PDB entry 8UK3 | electron microscopy, 8.00 A resolution (low resolution: residue-level contacts below are approximate; hydrogen-bond / salt-bridge calls are withheld) | chains 2 and 3 of the 21 polymer chains in the assembly

Chain 2 (and 3):
Protein: Outer capsid protein VP4
Organism: Simian rotavirus A strain RRV
Notes: chain 3 of this document is another copy of the same molecule, construct and numbering; everything in this record applies to it too
Reference sequence: G0YZG6 (G0YZG6_ROTRH); residue numbers follow UniProt; this construct covers 1-776
Amino-acid sequence (776 residues; each row starts with the number of its first residue):
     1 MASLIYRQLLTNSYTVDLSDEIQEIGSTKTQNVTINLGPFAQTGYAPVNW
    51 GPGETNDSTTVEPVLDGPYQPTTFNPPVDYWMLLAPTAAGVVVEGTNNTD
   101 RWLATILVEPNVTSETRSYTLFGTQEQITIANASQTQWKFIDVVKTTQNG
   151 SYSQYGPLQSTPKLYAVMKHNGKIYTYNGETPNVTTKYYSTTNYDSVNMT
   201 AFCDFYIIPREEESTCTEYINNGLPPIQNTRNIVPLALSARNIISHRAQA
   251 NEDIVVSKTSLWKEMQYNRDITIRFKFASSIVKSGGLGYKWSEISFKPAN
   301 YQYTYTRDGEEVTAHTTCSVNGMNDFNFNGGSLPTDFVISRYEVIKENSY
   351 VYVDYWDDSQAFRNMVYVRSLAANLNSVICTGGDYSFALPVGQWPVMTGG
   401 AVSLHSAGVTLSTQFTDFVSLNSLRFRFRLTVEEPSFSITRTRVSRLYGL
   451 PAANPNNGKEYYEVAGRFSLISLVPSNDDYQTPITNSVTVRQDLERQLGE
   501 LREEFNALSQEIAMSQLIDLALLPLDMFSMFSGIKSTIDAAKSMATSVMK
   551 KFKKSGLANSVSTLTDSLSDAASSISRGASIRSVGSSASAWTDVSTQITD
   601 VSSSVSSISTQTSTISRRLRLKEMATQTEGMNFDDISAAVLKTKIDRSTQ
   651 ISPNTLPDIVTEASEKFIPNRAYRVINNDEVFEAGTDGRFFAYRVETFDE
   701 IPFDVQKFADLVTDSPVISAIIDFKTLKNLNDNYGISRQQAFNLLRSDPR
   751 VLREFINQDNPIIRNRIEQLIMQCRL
Not modelled in the structure: 1-247, 523-776

Chain 2 / chain 3 interface:
Residue-residue contacts - 90 pairs, chain 2 then chain 3:
  L261(2) with T259(3); W262(3); K263(3); E264(3)
  W262(2) with W262(3); Y367(3); L473(3)
  V282(2) with Q497(3)
  S284(2) with E504(3)
  G285(2) with E504(3)
  S292(2) with E500(3)
  E293(2) with R496(3); Q497(3)
  K297(2) with R491(3)
  R341(2) with R496(3)
  V366(2) with Y367(3)
  F415(2) with F415(3)
  S420(2) with T413(3)
  N477(2) with R369(3)
  D479(2) with V368(3); R369(3)
  Y480(2) with E264(3); Y367(3); V368(3); R369(3); I471(3); L473(3)
  Q481(2) with V366(3); Y367(3); V368(3); L411(3)
  T482(2) with V366(3); Y367(3)
  P483(2) with V366(3); L411(3); S412(3); T413(3); N422(3)
  T485(2) with L411(3); S412(3); T413(3); R425(3)
  N486(2) with T413(3); F415(3); R425(3)
  S487(2) with T317(3); S319(3); D354(3); T413(3); F415(3); R425(3)
  V488(2) with P298(3); F415(3)
  T489(2) with P298(3); N300(3); F415(3); T416(3)
  V490(2) with T416(3); V488(3); V490(3)
  R491(2) with T489(3); V490(3); Q492(3); E495(3)
  L494(2) with L494(3); E495(3); L498(3)
  E495(2) with K297(3)
  Q497(2) with E495(3); L498(3)
  L498(2) with L498(3)
  L501(2) with L501(3); R502(3)
  R502(2) with V282(3); K283(3); S284(3)
  E504(2) with F505(3)
  F505(2) with F505(3)
  N506(2) with K283(3); S284(3)
  L508(2) with F505(3); L508(3); S509(3)
  S509(2) with G285(3); G286(3)
  Q510(2) with G286(3); L287(3); P390(3)
  I512(2) with I512(3)
  A513(2) with L287(3)
Other interface residues (no listed pair), chain 2 (44 interface residues in all): S280, N364, Y367, P475, E511
Other interface residues (no listed pair), chain 3 (52 interface residues in all): S292, Q414, D417, D493

Overview:
The interface between chain 2 and chain 3 involves 44 residues on one side and 52 on the other.
Both chains are Outer capsid protein VP4 (Simian rotavirus A strain RRV). Entry 8UK3 (The rotavirus VP5*/VP8*
conformational transition permeabilizes membranes to Ca2+ (class 6 reconstruction)) was determined by electron
microscopy, deposited together with 8UK2.
